PDB entry 4UZH | X-ray diffraction, 2.00 A resolution | chain A

Chain A:
Molecule: Aurora 2 kinase domain
Source organism: Homo sapiens
Notes: EC 2.7.11.1; fragment: kinase domain, residues 125-399
UniProt: O14965 (AURKA_HUMAN); residue numbers follow UniProt; this construct covers 125-399
Amino-acid sequence (287 residues; each row starts with the number of its first residue):
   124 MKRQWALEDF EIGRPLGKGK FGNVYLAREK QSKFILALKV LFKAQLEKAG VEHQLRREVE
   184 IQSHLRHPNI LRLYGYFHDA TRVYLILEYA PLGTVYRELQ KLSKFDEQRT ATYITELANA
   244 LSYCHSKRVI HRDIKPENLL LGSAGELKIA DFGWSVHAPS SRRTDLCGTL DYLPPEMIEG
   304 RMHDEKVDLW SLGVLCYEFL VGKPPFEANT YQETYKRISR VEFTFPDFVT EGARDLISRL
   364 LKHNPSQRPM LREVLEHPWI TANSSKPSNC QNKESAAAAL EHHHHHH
Not modelled in the structure: 276-292, 393-410
Sequence notes: expression tag (124, 400-410); conflict Asp288 (Thr in O14965)
Swiss-Prot annotation at these positions:
  - region: His280 to Thr287, Leu289 to Leu293 (Activation segment)
  - active site: Asp256 (Proton acceptor)
  - binding site (ATP): Lys143, Lys162, Glu211 to Ala213, Glu260, Asn261, Asp274
  - modified residue: Thr287 (Phosphothreonine), Ser342 (Phosphoserine)
  - cross-link: Lys258 (Glycyl lysine isopeptide (Lys-Gly) (interchain with G-Cter in SUMO2))
  - natural variant: Ser155 (S155R: In a colorectal adenocarcinoma sample), Val174 (V174M: In a metastatic melanoma sample)
  - mutagenesis: Lys162 (K162R: Loss of kinase activity), Phe165 (F165A: Decreases the interaction with phosphatase type 1 isoforms), Gly198 (G198N: Reduces interaction with TPX2. Reduces kinase activity tenfold. Promotes interaction with the AURKB binding partners INCENP and BIRC5 that are normally not bound by AURKA), Arg205 (R205A: Reduces ubiquitination and proteasomal degradation), Asp274 (D274N: Abolishes cilia disassembly and kinase activity), Thr287 (T287A: No direct effect on catalytic activity; T287E: Enhances interaction with TPX2), Cys290 (C290A: Enhances stability; when associated with A-393), Tyr334 (Y334A: Reduces binding to MYCN), Gln335 (Q335A: Reduces binding to MYCN), Phe346 (F346A: Decreases the interaction with phosphatase type 1 isoforms), Cys393 (C393A: Enhances stability; when associated with A-290)
Residues lining bound ligands: JVE ((4S)-4-(2-fluorophenyl)-2,4,6,7,8,9-hexahydro-5H-pyrazolo[3,4-b][1,7]naphthyridin-5-one): Leu139, Gly140, Val147, Ala160, Lys162, Leu194, Leu210, Glu211, Tyr212, Ala213, Thr217, Leu263, Ala273, Phe275
What the authors report for this chain:
  - binding site for JVE: Glu211, Ala213
  - conformationally variable residues (order/disorder transition, side-chain flip): Phe275, Gly276 to Thr292
  - specificity-determining residues: Gln185 (by similarity / conservation)

Summary:
Chain A binds compound JVE. Curated annotation (UniProt) lists active-site residue Asp256, 8 ATP-binding
residues and 11 mutagenesis sites. The paper reports a binding site for JVE at Glu211 and Ala213; the
specificity determinant Gln185.
Chain A is Aurora 2 kinase domain (Homo sapiens); the structure, SAR156497 an exquisitely selective inhibitor
of Aurora kinases, was determined by X-ray diffraction together with 4UYN and 4UZD from the same study.
